6BP1 - chain A; structure by X-ray diffraction, 2.00 A resolution.

Chain A:
Protein: GTPase KRas
From: Homo sapiens
UniProtKB: P01116 (RASK_HUMAN), isoform P01116-2; residues 1-169 here = UniProt positions 1-169
Chain sequence (169 residues; row label = number of the first residue in the row):
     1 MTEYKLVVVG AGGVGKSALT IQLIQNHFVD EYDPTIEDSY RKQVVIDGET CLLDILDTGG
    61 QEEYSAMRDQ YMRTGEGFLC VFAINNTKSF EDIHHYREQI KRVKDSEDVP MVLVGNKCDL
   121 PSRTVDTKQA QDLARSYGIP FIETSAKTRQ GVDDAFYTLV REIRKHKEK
Differences from the reference sequence: engineered mutation G59 (Ala in P01116)
Residues lining bound ligands: GMP-PCP (GCP; phosphomethylphosphonic acid guanylate ester): A11, G12, G13, V14, G15, K16, S17, A18, P34, T35, D57, T58, G59, E63, N116, K117, D119, L120, S145, A146, K147
Curated features (UniProtKB/Swiss-Prot):
  - motif: Y32 to Y40 (Effector region)
  - binding site (GTP): G10 to A18, V29 to T35, N116 to D119
  - modified residue: M1 (N-acetylmethionine), T2 (N-acetylthreonine), K104 (N6-acetyllysine)
  - glycosylation: T35 (Microbial infection: O-linked (Glc) threonine)
  - natural variant: K5 (K5E: In NS3; K5N: In GASC), G10 (G10GG: In AML), G12 (G12A: In colorectal cancer samples; G12C: In lung carcinoma; G12D: In GASC, JMML and SFM; G12R: In lung cancer and bladder cancer; G12S: In GASC and JMML; G12V: In GASC), G13 (G13D: In GASC, JMML and OES; G13R: In pylocytic astrocytoma), V14 (V14I: In NS3), L19 (L19F: In OES), Q22 (Q22E: In CFC2; Q22R: In NS3), P34 (P34L: In NS3; P34Q: In NS3; P34R: In CFC2), I36 (I36M: In NS3), T58 (T58I: In NS3), G60 (G60R: In CFC2; G60S: In NS3), Q61 (Q61H: In lung carcinoma; Q61R: In a colorectal cancer sample), 7 further natural variant entries in UniProt
  - mutagenesis: D38 (D38A: Decreased interaction with MAPKAP1/SIN1), Y40 (Y40A: Decreased interaction with MAPKAP1/SIN1), Q61 (Q61L: Promotes GTP binding)
What the authors report for this chain:
  - mutagenesis - A59G: decreased catalytic activity on p120

In short:
Ligands of chain A: GMP-PCP. UniProt lists 20 GTP-binding residues and 3 mutagenesis sites. From the paper:
A59G reduces catalytic activity on p120.
Chain A is GTPase KRas (Homo sapiens); the structure, Crystal structure of human KRAS A59G mutant in complex
with GCP, was determined by X-ray diffraction together with 6ASA and 6ASE from the same study.
